Entry 6RNY (electron microscopy, 3.90 A resolution); this record covers chains K and M of the 18 polymer chains in the assembly.

Chain K:
Molecule: Integrase
Source organism: Human spumaretrovirus
Notes: EC 2.7.7.49, 2.7.7.7, 3.1.26.4, 3.4.23.-, 2.7.7.-, 3.1.-.-
UniProtKB: P14350 (POL_FOAMV); residues 3-392 here correspond to UniProt positions 754-1143 (UniProt number = residue number + 751)
Sequence (395 residues; row label = number of the first residue in the row; numbers below 1 keep their minus sign (Gly-2 is residue -2)):
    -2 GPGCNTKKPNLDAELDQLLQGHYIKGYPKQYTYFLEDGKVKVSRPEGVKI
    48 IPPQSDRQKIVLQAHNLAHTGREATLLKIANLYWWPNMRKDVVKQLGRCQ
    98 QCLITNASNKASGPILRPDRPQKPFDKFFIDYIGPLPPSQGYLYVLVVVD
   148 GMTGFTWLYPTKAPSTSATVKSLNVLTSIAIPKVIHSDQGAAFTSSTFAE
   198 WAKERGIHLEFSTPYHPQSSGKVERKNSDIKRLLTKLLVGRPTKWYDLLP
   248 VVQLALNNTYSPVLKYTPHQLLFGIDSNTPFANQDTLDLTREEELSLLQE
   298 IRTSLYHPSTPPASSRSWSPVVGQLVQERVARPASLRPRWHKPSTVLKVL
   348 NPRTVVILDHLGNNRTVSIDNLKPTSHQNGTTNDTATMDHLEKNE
Disordered / not traced: -2 to 37, 376-392
Construct notes: expression tag (-2 to 2); variant Ser217 (Gly968 in P14350), Gly218 (Ser969 in P14350)
Ion coordination: Mg2+: Asp128, Asp185 (shared with 1 residue of chain J; 1 residue of chain U)
Swiss-Prot annotation at these positions:
  - binding site (Mg(2+)): Asp123, Asp185

Chain M:
Molecule: 19-nt DNA strand
Sequence (19 nucleotides; each row starts with the number of its first residue):
     1 ATTGTCATGGAATTTCGCA
Disordered / not traced: 19

How chain K and chain M interact:
Pairs across the interface (34; chain K residue first):
  Ile112(K) with DG4(M), phosphate contact; DT5(M), base contact
  Leu113(K) with DT3(M), base contact; DG4(M), hydrogen bond to the phosphate
  Arg114(K) with DG4(M), sugar contact; DT5(M), salt bridge to the phosphate
  Pro115(K) with DT5(M), phosphate contact
  Arg117(K) with DC6(M), salt bridge to the phosphate
  Glu207(K) with DT3(M), base contact
  Phe208(K) with DT2(M), sugar contact
  Thr210(K) with DT2(M), phosphate contact; DT3(M), phosphate contact
  His213(K) with DT3(M), sugar contact; DG4(M), phosphate contact
  Gln215(K) with DG4(M), sugar contact
  Ser216(K) with DT3(M), hydrogen bond to the phosphate
  Gly218(K) with DG4(M), base contact; DT5(M), sugar contact
  Lys219(K) with DC6(M), phosphate contact
  Glu221(K) with DG4(M), base contact
  Arg222(K) with DT5(M), base contact; DC6(M), hydrogen bond to the base; DA7(M), hydrogen bond to the sugar
  Lys223(K) with DA7(M), salt bridge to the phosphate
  Ser258(K) with DA7(M), hydrogen bond to the phosphate
  Pro259(K) with DA7(M), phosphate contact; DT8(M), base contact
  Leu347(K) with DA1(M), base contact
  Asn348(K) with DT2(M), hydrogen bond to the base; DT3(M), hydrogen bond to the base
  Arg350(K) with DG4(M), salt bridge to the phosphate
  Thr351(K) with DT2(M), phosphate contact; DT3(M), hydrogen bond to the phosphate
  Thr363(K) with DT2(M), phosphate contact
Other interface residues (no listed pair), chain K (27 interface residues in all): Ser209, Asp226, Arg229, Lys345

Summary:
The interface between chain K and chain M involves 27 residues on one side and 8 on the other, with 8 hydrogen
bonds and 4 salt bridges. Among the polar pairs are Arg222(K)-DC6(M), Asn348(K)-DT2(M) and Asn348(K)-DT3(M).
Here chain K is Integrase (Human spumaretrovirus) and chain M is a 19-nt DNA strand. Entry 6RNY (PFV intasome
- nucleosome strand transfer complex) was determined by electron microscopy together with 6R0C from the same
study.
